PDB entry 7RAN | electron microscopy, 3.45 A resolution | chains B and E of the 5 polymer chains in the assembly

Chain B:
Protein: G protein subunit q (Gi2-mini-Gq chimera)
From: Homo sapiens
Amino-acid sequence (246 residues; numbered 1 to 246; the number before each row is that of its first residue):
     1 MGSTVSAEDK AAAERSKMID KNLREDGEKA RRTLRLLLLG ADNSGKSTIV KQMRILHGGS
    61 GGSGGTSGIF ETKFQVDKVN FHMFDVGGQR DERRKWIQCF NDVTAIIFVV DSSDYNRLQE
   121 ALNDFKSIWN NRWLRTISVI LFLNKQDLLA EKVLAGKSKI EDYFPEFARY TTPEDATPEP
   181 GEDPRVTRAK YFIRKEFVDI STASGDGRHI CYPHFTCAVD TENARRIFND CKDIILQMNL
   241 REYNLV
Unresolved in the structure: 1-3, 55-65

Chain E:
Protein: single-chain variable fragment 16 (scFv16)
From: Homo sapiens
Notes: antibody fragment or engineered binder
Amino-acid sequence (286 residues; row label = number of the first residue in the row; note: 5 numbers in that range are skipped by the numbering (no residue carries them; nothing is unmodelled there); a row labelled like 119A-119Q holds insertion residues (119A, then the next letters in order); numbers below 1 keep their minus sign (Met-37 is residue -37)):
   -37 MLLVNQSHQG FNKEHTSKMV SAIVLYVLLA AAAHSAFADV QLVESGGGLV QPGGSRKLSC
    23 SASGFAFSSF GMHWVRQAPE KGLEWVAYIS SGSGTIYYAD TVKGRFTISR DDPKNTLFLQ
    83 MTSLRSEDTA MYYCVRSIYY YGSSPFDFWG QGTTLTV
119A-119Q SSGGGGSGGGGSGGGGS
   125 DIVMTQATSS VPVTPGESVS ISCRSSKSLL HSNGNTYLYW FLQRPGQSPQ LLIYRMSNLA
   185 SGVPDRFSGS GSGTAFTLTI SRLEAEDVGV YYCMQHLEYP LTFGAGTKLE LK
Unresolved in the structure: -37 to 1, 36, 119A-119Q, 236
Cystine bridges: Cys22-Cys96, Cys147-Cys217

How chain B and chain E interact:
Contacting residue pairs (14):
  Thr4(B) - His155(E)
  Ser6(B) - His155(E)  hydrogen bond
  Ser6(B) - Tyr161(E)  hydrogen bond
  Ala7(B) - Tyr223(E)  hydrophobic
  Glu8(B) - Tyr101(E)
  Glu8(B) - Tyr161(E)
  Glu8(B) - Tyr163(E)  hydrogen bond
  Glu8(B) - Arg179(E)  salt bridge
  Ala11(B) - Tyr101(E)  hydrophobic
  Glu14(B) - Ser52(E)  hydrogen bond
  Glu14(B) - Thr57(E)  hydrogen bond
  Arg15(B) - Ile100(E)
  Arg15(B) - Tyr101(E)
  Met18(B) - Ser53(E)
Also at the interface, not in a pair above, chain B (10 interface residues in all): Val5, Ala12
Also at the interface, not in a pair above, chain E (14 interface residues in all): Gly54, Tyr102, His220, Leu221

In short:
10 residues of chain B and 14 residues of chain E are in contact, with 5 hydrogen bonds and 1 salt bridge.
Polar contacts include Glu8(B)-Arg179(E), Ser6(B)-His155(E) and Ser6(B)-Tyr161(E).
Chain B is G protein subunit q (Gi2-mini-Gq chimera) and chain E is single-chain variable fragment 16
(scFv16), both from Homo sapiens; the structure, 5-HT2AR bound to a novel agonist in complex with a mini-Gq
protein and an active-state stabilizing ..., was determined by electron microscopy.
